Entry 5DKE (X-ray diffraction, 2.60 A resolution); this record covers chains A and B of the 4 polymer chains in the assembly.

[Chain A (and B)]
Molecule: Estrogen receptor
Organism: Homo sapiens
Notes: fragment: ligand-binding domain; chain B of this document is another copy of the same molecule, construct and numbering; everything in this record applies to it too
Reference sequence: P03372 (ESR1_HUMAN); residue numbers follow UniProt; this construct covers 298-554
Amino-acid sequence (257 residues; row label = number of the first residue in the row):
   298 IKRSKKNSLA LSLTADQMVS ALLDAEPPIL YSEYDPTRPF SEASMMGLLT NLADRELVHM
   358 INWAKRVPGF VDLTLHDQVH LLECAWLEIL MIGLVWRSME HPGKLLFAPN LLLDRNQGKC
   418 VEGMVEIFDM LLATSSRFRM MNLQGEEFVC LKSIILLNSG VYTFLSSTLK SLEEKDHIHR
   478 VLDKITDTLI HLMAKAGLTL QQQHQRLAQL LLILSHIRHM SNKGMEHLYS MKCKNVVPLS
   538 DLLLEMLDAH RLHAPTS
Unresolved in the structure: 298-304, 331-340, 459-471, 549-554 (chain B: 298-304, 459-469, 529-532)
Sequence notes: engineered mutation Ser537 (Tyr in P03372)

[How chain A and chain B interact]
Pairs across the interface (68; chain A residue first):
  Glu419(A) with Thr553(B); Ser554(B), hydrogen bond
  Glu423(A) with Leu549(B); His550(B)
  Ile451(A) with Leu509(B), hydrophobic
  Asn455(A) with Leu509(B), hydrogen bond (side chain-backbone); His513(B), hydrogen bond (backbone-side chain)
  Ser456(A) with His513(B)
  Gly457(A) with His513(B), hydrogen bond (backbone-side chain)
  Val458(A) with Ala430(B), hydrophobic; His513(B)
  Lys472(A) with Met437(B)
  His476(A) with Met437(B); Gln506(B)
  Leu479(A) with Gln506(B); Leu509(B), hydrophobic
  Asp480(A) with Gln502(B); Gln506(B), hydrogen bond
  Thr483(A) with His501(B); Ala505(B)
  Asp484(A) with Gln498(B), hydrogen bond; Gln502(B), hydrogen bond
  Ile487(A) with His501(B)
  Leu497(A) with Leu497(B), hydrophobic
  Gln498(A) with Asp484(B)
  His501(A) with Thr483(B); Asp484(B), salt bridge; Ile487(B); His501(B); Leu504(B)
  Gln502(A) with Asp480(B); Thr483(B); Asp484(B), hydrogen bond
  Leu504(A) with His501(B)
  Ala505(A) with Thr483(B); Leu508(B), hydrophobic
  Gln506(A) with His476(B), hydrogen bond; Asp480(B), hydrogen bond
  Leu508(A) with Ala505(B), hydrophobic; Leu508(B), hydrophobic
  Leu509(A) with Ile451(B), hydrophobic; Asn455(B), hydrogen bond (backbone-side chain); Leu479(B), hydrophobic
  Leu511(A) with Ser512(B)
  Ser512(A) with Arg515(B), hydrogen bond
  His513(A) with Asn455(B), hydrogen bond (side chain-backbone); Val458(B)
  Arg515(A) with Ser512(B), hydrogen bond; His513(B); His516(B)
  His516(A) with Val458(B); Arg515(B); Asn519(B), hydrogen bond
  Asn519(A) with His516(B), hydrogen bond; Asn519(B), hydrogen bond
  Lys520(A) with Tyr526(B), hydrogen bond; Ala551(B); Pro552(B)
  Glu523(A) with Glu523(B); Tyr526(B), hydrogen bond; Pro552(B); Thr553(B)
  His524(A) with Ala551(B), hydrogen bond (side chain-backbone); Pro552(B), hydrogen bond (side chain-backbone); Thr553(B)
  Ser527(A) with Thr553(B), hydrogen bond
  Lys531(A) with Thr553(B); Ser554(B), hydrogen bond (side chain-backbone)
Interface residues without a listed pair, chain A (38 interface residues in all): Glu385, Met427, Ala430, His547
Interface residues without a listed pair, chain B (35 interface residues in all): Gly457, Leu511

[In short]
Chain A and chain B form an interface of 38 and 35 residues respectively; the contacts include 23 hydrogen
bonds and 1 salt bridge. Polar pairs include His501(A)-Asp484(B), Glu419(A)-Ser554(B) and Asn455(A)-Leu509(B).
Both chains are Estrogen receptor (Homo sapiens). Entry 5DKE (Crystal Structure of the ER-alpha Ligand-binding
Domain in complex with a 3-naphthyl-substituted, methyl, cis-diaryl-ethylene compound
4,4'-[2-(naphthalen-2-yl)prop-1-ene-1,1-diyl]diphenol) was determined by X-ray diffraction (same publication
as 4ZN7, 4ZNH, 4ZNS, 4ZNT, 4ZNU, 4ZNV and 50 further entries).
